PDB entry 4HUN | X-ray diffraction, 3.59 A resolution | chains A and B

== Chain A ==
Name: Multidrug efflux protein
From: Neisseria gonorrhoeae
Reference sequence: E8SM44 (E8SM44_NEIGO); residues 5-459 here = UniProt positions 5-459
Chain sequence (459 residues; numbered 5 to 463; the number before each row is that of its first residue):
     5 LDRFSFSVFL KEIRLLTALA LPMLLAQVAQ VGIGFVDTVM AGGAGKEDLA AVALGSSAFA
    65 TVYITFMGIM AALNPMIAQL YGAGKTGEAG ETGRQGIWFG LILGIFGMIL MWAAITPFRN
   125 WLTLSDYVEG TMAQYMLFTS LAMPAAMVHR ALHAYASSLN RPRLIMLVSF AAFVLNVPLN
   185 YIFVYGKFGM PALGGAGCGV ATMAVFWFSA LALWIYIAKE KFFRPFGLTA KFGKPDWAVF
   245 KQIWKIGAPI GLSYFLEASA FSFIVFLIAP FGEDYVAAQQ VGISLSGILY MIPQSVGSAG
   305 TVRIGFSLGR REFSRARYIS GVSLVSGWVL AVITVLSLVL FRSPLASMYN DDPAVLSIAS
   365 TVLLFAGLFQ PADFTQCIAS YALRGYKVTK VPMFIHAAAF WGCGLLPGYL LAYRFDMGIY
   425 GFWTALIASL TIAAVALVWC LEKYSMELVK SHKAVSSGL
Differences from the reference sequence: expression tag (460-463)
Ligand contacts: rhodamine 6g (RHQ): Asp41, Ala55, Ala57, Leu58, Ser61, Ser129, Asp130, Phe265, Ile268, Val269, Gln284, Ile287, Ser288, Asp355, Asp356, Pro357
From the paper describing this entry:
  - binding site for rhodamine 6g: Asp41, Ala57, Ser61, Phe265, Gln284, Ser288, Asp355, Asp356
  - mutagenesis - D41A, E261A, F265L, Q284A, Y294L, D355A, D356A: decreased growth in response to rhodamine 6g
  - mutagenesis - S61A: unchanged growth
  - mutagenesis - D41A, E261A, F265L, Q284A, Y294L, D355A, D356A: decreased growth
  - mutagenesis - F265A, S288A, Y294A: abolished expression
  - mutagenesis - E261A, Y294L: decreased catalytic activity

== Chain B ==
Name: protein B
From: Escherichia coli
Chain sequence (99 residues; each row starts with the number of its first residue; numbers below 1 keep their minus sign (Glu-7 is residue -7)):
    -7 ENLYFQGSVS SVPTKLEVVA ATPTSLLISW DARGEYVVYY RITYGETGGN SPVQEFTVPG
    53 SSSTATISGL SPGVDYTITV YARSYYWGWY SPISINYRT
Disordered / not traced: -7 to 0

== How chain A and chain B interact ==
Pairs across the interface (22; chain A residue first):
  Arg315(A) with Glu9(B), salt bridge; Val11(B)
  Phe317(A) with Glu9(B); Val11(B), hydrophobic
  Lys454(A) with Val11(B); Ala12(B)
  Ser455(A) with Val11(B)
  Lys457(A) with Val10(B); Val11(B); Ile87(B); Tyr89(B), hydrogen bond (side chain-backbone); Arg90(B)
  Ala458(A) with Leu8(B), hydrophobic; Glu9(B); Ile87(B), hydrophobic
  Ser460(A) with Leu8(B)
  Ser461(A) with Thr6(B), hydrogen bond (side chain-backbone); Lys7(B); Leu8(B)
  Gly462(A) with Thr6(B)
  Leu463(A) with Ser3(B), hydrogen bond (backbone-side chain); Thr6(B)
Also at the interface, not in a pair above, chain B (16 interface residues in all): Val4, Leu18, Leu19, Ser21, Ile85

== In short ==
Chain A and chain B form an interface of 10 and 16 residues respectively; the contacts include 3 hydrogen
bonds and 1 salt bridge. Polar contacts include Arg315(A)-Glu9(B), Lys457(A)-Tyr89(B) and Ser461(A)-Thr6(B).
From the paper: a binding site for rhodamine 6g at Asp41(A), Ala57(A) and Ser61(A) among others; D41A, E261A
and F265L of chain A, among others, reduce growth in response to rhodamine 6g; 11 substitutions were tested in
all.
Chain A is Multidrug efflux protein (Neisseria gonorrhoeae) and chain B is protein B (Escherichia coli); the
structure, MATE transporter NorM-NG in complex with R6G and monobody, was determined by X-ray diffraction
together with 4HUK, 4HUL and 4HUM from the same study.
